PDB entry 6D2S | X-ray diffraction, 1.82 A resolution | chain A

Chain A:
Protein: HTH-type transcriptional regulator PrpR
From: Mycobacterium tuberculosis (strain ATCC 25618 / H37Rv)
UniProtKB: O06581 (PRPR_MYCTU); numbering as in UniProt (aligned over 155-440)
Chain sequence (289 residues; each row starts with the number of its first residue):
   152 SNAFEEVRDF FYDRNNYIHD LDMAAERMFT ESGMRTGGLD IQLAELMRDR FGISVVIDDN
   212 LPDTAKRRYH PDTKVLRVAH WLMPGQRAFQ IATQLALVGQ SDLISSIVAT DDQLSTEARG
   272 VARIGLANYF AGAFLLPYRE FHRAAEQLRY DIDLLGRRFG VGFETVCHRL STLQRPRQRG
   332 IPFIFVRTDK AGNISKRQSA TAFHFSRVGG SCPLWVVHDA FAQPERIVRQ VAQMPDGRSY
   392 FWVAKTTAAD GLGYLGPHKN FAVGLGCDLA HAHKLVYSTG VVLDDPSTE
Unresolved in the structure: 152, 355-362, 436-440
Differences from the reference sequence: expression tag (152-154)
Metal / ion sites: Ca2+ site 1: Asp160, Asp164; Na+ site 1: Asn166, Ser350; Na+ site 2 near Asp171 (its only coordinating residue here); Ca2+ site 2: Ala399, Asp401, Leu403
Reported in the primary citation:
  - conformationally variable residues (loop rearrangement): Gly402 to Pro408
  - specificity-determining residues: Phe155 (from molecular simulation)
  - mutagenesis - F240A, F240A/H319A, H319A, C363A: abolished signaling in response to propionate
  - mutagenesis - F155H: decreased signaling in response to propionate
  - mutagenesis - F155A: abolished signaling
  - mutagenesis - F155W, F155Y: unchanged signaling

Summary:
The Ca2+ site 1 is built by Asp160 and Asp164. Asn166 and Ser350 form the Na+ site 1. From the paper: F240A,
F240A/H319A and H319A, among others, abolish signaling in response to propionate; the specificity determinant
Phe155; 8 substitutions were tested in all.
Chain A is HTH-type transcriptional regulator PrpR (Mycobacterium tuberculosis (strain ATCC 25618 / H37Rv));
the structure, Mycobacterium tuberculosis transcriptional regulator, was determined by X-ray diffraction (same
publication as 6CYJ, 6CYY and 6CZ6).
